Entry 4EF8 (X-ray diffraction, 1.56 A resolution); this record covers chains A and B.

== Chain A (and B) ==
Molecule: Dihydroorotate dehydrogenase
Source organism: Leishmania major
Notes: EC 1.3.3.1; chain B of this document is another copy of the same molecule, construct and numbering; everything in this record applies to it too
UniProt: Q4QEW7 (Q4QEW7_LEIMA); numbering as in UniProt (aligned over 1-320)
Chain sequence (354 residues; each row starts with the number of its first residue; numbers below 1 keep their minus sign (Met-33 is residue -33)):
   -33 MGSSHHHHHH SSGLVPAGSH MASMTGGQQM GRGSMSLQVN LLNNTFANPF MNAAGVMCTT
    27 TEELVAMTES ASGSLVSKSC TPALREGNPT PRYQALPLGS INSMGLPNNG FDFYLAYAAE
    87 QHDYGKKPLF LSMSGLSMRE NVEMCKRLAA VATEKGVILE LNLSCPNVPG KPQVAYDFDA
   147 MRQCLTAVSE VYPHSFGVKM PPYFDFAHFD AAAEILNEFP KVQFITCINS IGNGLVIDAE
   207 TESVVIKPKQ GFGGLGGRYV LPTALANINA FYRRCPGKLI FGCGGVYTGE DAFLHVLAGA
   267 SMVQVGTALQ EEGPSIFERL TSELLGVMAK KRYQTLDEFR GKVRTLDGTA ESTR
Disordered / not traced: -33 to -1, 313-320 (chain B: -33 to -2, 313-320)
Sequence notes: expression tag (-33 to 0)
Covalent attachments: N-phenylthioformamide (0FI) linked to Cys150
Ligand contacts:
  - N-phenylthioformamide (0FI): Gly101, Leu102, Ser103, Met104, Asn107, Leu129, Cys131, Pro132, Asn133, Val140, Val154
  - FMN (flavin mononucleotide): Ala19, Ala20, Gly21, Val22, Lys44, Ser45, Tyr59, Ser66, Asn68, Met70, Leu72, Asn128, Lys165, Ile194, Asn195, Ser196, Gly222, Gly223, Val226, Cys249, Gly250, Gly251, Val252, Val271, Gly272, Thr273

== Interface between chain A and chain B ==
Pairs across the interface (110):
  Pro57(A) with Leu312(B), hydrophobic
  Leu64(A) with Leu64(B), hydrophobic; Arg224(B)
  Gly136(A) with Ala173(B)
  Lys137(A) with Ala173(B)
  Pro138(A) with Asp171(B); Ala173(B); His174(B)
  Gln139(A) with Asp171(B), hydrogen bond (backbone-side chain)
  Phe170(A) with Phe170(B), hydrophobic; Ile197(B), hydrophobic; Gly198(B); Asn199(B), hydrogen bond (backbone-side chain)
  Asp171(A) with Pro138(B); Gln139(B), hydrogen bond (side chain-backbone); Asn199(B)
  Phe172(A) with Asn199(B); Lys215(B); Phe218(B), hydrophobic
  Ala173(A) with Gly136(B); Lys137(B); Pro138(B)
  His174(A) with Pro138(B)
  Ile197(A) with Phe170(B), hydrophobic
  Gly198(A) with Phe170(B)
  Asn199(A) with Phe170(B), hydrogen bond (side chain-backbone); Asp171(B); Phe172(B); Ala232(B)
  Gly200(A) with Pro228(B); Ala232(B)
  Leu201(A) with Pro228(B), hydrogen bond (backbone-backbone); Leu231(B); Ala232(B), hydrophobic; Asn235(B)
  Ile203(A) with Leu260(B), hydrophobic; Leu263(B), hydrophobic; Ala264(B), hydrophobic; Val309(B), hydrophobic
  Ala205(A) with Glu256(B); Phe259(B); Leu260(B), hydrophobic; Lys297(B), hydrogen bond (backbone-side chain)
  Glu206(A) with Lys297(B), hydrogen bond (backbone-side chain)
  Thr207(A) with Arg310(B)
  Glu208(A) with Phe259(B); Leu263(B); Lys297(B), salt bridge; Tyr299(B), hydrogen bond; Val309(B); Arg310(B), hydrogen bond (backbone-backbone)
  Ser209(A) with Arg310(B)
  Val210(A) with Val309(B), hydrophobic; Arg310(B), hydrogen bond (backbone-backbone); Thr311(B); Leu312(B)
  Val211(A) with Leu312(B)
  Ile212(A) with Leu312(B)
  Lys213(A) with Leu312(B)
  Lys215(A) with Phe172(B)
  Gln216(A) with Arg239(B); Thr311(B)
  Phe218(A) with Phe172(B), hydrophobic; Ala232(B); Asn235(B)
  Leu221(A) with Pro228(B), hydrophobic; Thr229(B)
  Arg224(A) with Leu64(B); Tyr225(B)
  Tyr225(A) with Arg224(B); Tyr225(B); Pro228(B)
  Pro228(A) with Gly200(B); Leu201(B), hydrogen bond (backbone-backbone); Leu221(B), hydrophobic; Tyr225(B)
  Thr229(A) with Leu221(B)
  Leu231(A) with Leu201(B)
  Ala232(A) with Asn199(B); Gly200(B); Leu201(B), hydrophobic; Phe218(B)
  Asn235(A) with Leu201(B); Phe218(B)
  Glu256(A) with Ala205(B)
  Phe259(A) with Ala205(B); Glu208(B)
  Leu260(A) with Ile203(B), hydrophobic; Ala205(B), hydrophobic
  Leu263(A) with Ile203(B), hydrophobic; Glu208(B)
  Ala264(A) with Ile203(B), hydrophobic
  Lys297(A) with Ala205(B), hydrogen bond (side chain-backbone); Glu206(B); Glu208(B), salt bridge
  Tyr299(A) with Glu208(B), hydrogen bond
  Val309(A) with Ile203(B), hydrophobic; Glu208(B); Val210(B), hydrophobic
  Arg310(A) with Thr207(B); Glu208(B), hydrogen bond (backbone-backbone); Ser209(B); Val210(B), hydrogen bond (backbone-backbone)
  Thr311(A) with Val210(B); Gln216(B)
  Leu312(A) with Pro57(B), hydrophobic; Val210(B), hydrophobic; Val211(B); Ile212(B); Lys213(B)
Other interface residues (no listed pair), chain A (55 interface residues in all): Tyr142, Phe175, Val202, Asp204, Ala236, Arg239, Lys308
Other interface residues (no listed pair), chain B (55 interface residues in all): Tyr142, Phe175, Val202, Asp204, Ala236, Lys308

== Summary ==
Chain A and chain B each contribute 55 residues to their interface; the contacts include 15 hydrogen bonds and
2 salt bridges. Among the polar pairs are Glu208(A)-Lys297(B), Gln139(A)-Asp171(B) and Phe170(A)-Asn199(B).
Bound to chain A: flavin mononucleotide. Covalently linked N-phenylthioformamide: at Cys150(A).
Both chains are Dihydroorotate dehydrogenase (Leishmania major). Entry 4EF8 (Crystal structure of
dihydroorotate dehydrogenase from Leishmania major in complex with Phenyl isothiocyanate) was determined by
X-ray diffraction (same publication as 4EF9).
